Entry 5VJH (electron microscopy, 4.00 A resolution); this record covers chains A and F of the 7 polymer chains in the assembly.

== Chain A (and F) ==
Name: Heat shock protein 104
Source organism: Saccharomyces cerevisiae (strain ATCC 204508 / S288c)
Notes: chain F of this document is another copy of the same molecule, construct and numbering; everything in this record applies to it too
UniProtKB: P31539 (HS104_YEAST); residues 1-908 here = UniProt positions 1-908
Sequence (908 residues; row label = number of the first residue in the row):
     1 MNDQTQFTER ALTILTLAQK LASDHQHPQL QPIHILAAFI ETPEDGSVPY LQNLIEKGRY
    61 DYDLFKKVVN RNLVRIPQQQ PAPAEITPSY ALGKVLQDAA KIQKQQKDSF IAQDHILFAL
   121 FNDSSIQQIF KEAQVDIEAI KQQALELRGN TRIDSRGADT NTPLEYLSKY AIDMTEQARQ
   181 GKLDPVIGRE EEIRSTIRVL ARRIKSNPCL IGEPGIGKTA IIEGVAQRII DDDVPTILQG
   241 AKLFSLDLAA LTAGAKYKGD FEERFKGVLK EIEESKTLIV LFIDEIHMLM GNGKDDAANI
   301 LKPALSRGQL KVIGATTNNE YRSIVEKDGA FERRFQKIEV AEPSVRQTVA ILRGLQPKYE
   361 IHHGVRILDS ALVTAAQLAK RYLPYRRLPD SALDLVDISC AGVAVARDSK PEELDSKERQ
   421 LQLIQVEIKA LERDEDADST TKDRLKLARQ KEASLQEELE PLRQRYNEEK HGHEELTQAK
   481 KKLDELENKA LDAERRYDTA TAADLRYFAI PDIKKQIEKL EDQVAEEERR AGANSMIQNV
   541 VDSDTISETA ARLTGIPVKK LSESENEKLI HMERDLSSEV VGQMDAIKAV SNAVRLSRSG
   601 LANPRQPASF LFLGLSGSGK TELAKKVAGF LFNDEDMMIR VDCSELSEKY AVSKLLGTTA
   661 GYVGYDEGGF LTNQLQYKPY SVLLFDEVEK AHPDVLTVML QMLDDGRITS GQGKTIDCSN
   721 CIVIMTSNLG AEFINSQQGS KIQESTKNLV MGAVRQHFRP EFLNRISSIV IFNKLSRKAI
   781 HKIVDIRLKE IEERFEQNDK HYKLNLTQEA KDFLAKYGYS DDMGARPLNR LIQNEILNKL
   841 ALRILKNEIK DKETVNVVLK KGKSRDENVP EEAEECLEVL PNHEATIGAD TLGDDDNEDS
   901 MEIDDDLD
Not modelled in the structure: 1-164, 411-537, 860-873, 885-908 (chain F: 1-164, 411-537, 656-670, 860-873, 885-908)
Small-molecule neighbours:
  - ATP-gamma-S (AGS; phosphothiophosphoric acid-adenylate ester), molecule 1: D184, P185, V186, I187, P214, G215, I216, G217, K218, T219, A220, I351, L355, P389, L393
  - ATP-gamma-S (AGS), molecule 2: R307, A330, R333, R334
  - ATP-gamma-S (AGS), molecule 3: E579, V580, V581, S616, G617, S618, G619, K620, T621, E622, L775, I783, D822, M823, G824, A825, R826, N829
UniProt features mapped onto this chain:
  - region: D905 to D908 (Interaction surface for TPR repeats)
  - motif: N773 to K789 (Nuclear localization signal)
  - binding site (ATP): G212 to T219, G614 to T621
  - modified residue: M1 (N-acetylmethionine), S206 (Phosphoserine), S306 (Phosphoserine), T499 (Phosphothreonine), S535 (Phosphoserine)
  - cross-link (Glycyl lysine isopeptide (Lys-Gly)): K442 (interchain with G-Cter in ubiquitin), K620 (interchain with G-Cter in ubiquitin)
  - mutagenesis: D184 (D184A/D/F/N/L/Q/S: Confers resistance to prion-curing by guanidine; D184K/W/Y: Impairs prion propagation), G217 (G217S: Largely reduces ATP hydrolysis. Alters bud morphology and causes septin mislocalization; when associated with I-499; G217V: Completely abolishes ATP hydrolysis), K218 (K218T: Abolishes substrate binding. Unable to confer thermotolerance. Reduces ATP hydrolysis by 98%; when associated with T-315. Completely abolishes ATPase activity; when associated with T-620), Y257 (Y257A: Reduces thermotolerance 10-fold), E285 (E285Q: In HSP104(TRAP); completely abolishes ATP hydrolysis, but does not affect nucleotide binding, thus keeping HSP104 in an ATP-bound state; when associated with Q-687), A315 (A315T: Reduces ATP hydrolysis by 98%; when associated with T-218), T317 (T317A: Reduces rate of ATP hydrolysis at NBD1 nearly 10-fold. No effect on oligomerization), R334 (R334M: Reduces ATPase activity by 80%. Impairs oligomerization), R419 (R419M: Reduces ATPase activity by 80%), R444 (R444M: Reduces ATPase activity by 80%), L462 (L462R: Impairs prion propagation, but does not affect thermotolerance), R495 (R495M: Increases ATPase activity 3-fold), 18 further mutagenesis entries in UniProt
Reported in the primary citation:
  - binding site for FITC casein: Y257, K649, Y650, V663
  - self-association interface (contacts with another copy of this molecule): K258
  - binding site for ATP-gamma-S: R333, R334, R765, R826
  - mutagenesis - N728A (Kd 33nM): increased binding to ATP
  - mutagenesis - T317A (Kd > 2muM): unchanged binding to ATP
  - mutagenesis - T317A (Kd 1.4muM): decreased binding to ATPgammaS
  - mutagenesis - N728A (Kd 16-20nM): unchanged binding to ATPgammaS
  - mutagenesis - T317A (Kd 1.4muM): decreased binding to ATP-gamma-S
  - mutagenesis - N728A (Kd 16-20nM): unchanged binding to ATP-gamma-S

== Chain A / chain F interface ==
Contacting residue pairs (75; chain A residue first):
  K169(A) - D295(F)  salt bridge
  K169(A) - A298(F)
  Y170(A) - K294(F)  hydrogen bond (side chain-backbone)
  Y170(A) - D295(F)  hydrogen bond
  Q177(A) - S306(F)  hydrogen bond (side chain-backbone)
  D184(A) - R203(F)  salt bridge
  T219(A) - R333(F)  hydrogen bond
  E223(A) - R333(F)  salt bridge
  D247(A) - K302(F)  salt bridge
  A249(A) - K327(F)
  A249(A) - D328(F)
  A250(A) - K294(F)
  A250(A) - A297(F)  hydrophobic
  A253(A) - G293(F)
  A253(A) - K294(F)  hydrogen bond (backbone-backbone)
  G254(A) - K294(F)
  D260(A) - K294(F)  salt bridge
  R264(A) - K294(F)
  Y359(A) - R203(F)
  Y359(A) - I204(F)
  H362(A) - A201(F)  hydrogen bond (side chain-backbone)
  H362(A) - R202(F)  hydrogen bond (side chain-backbone)
  H362(A) - R203(F)
  H362(A) - I237(F)
  H363(A) - A201(F)
  H363(A) - R202(F)
  R386(A) - K205(F)
  D390(A) - K205(F)  salt bridge
  D394(A) - R202(F)  salt bridge
  D394(A) - K205(F)  salt bridge
  D397(A) - R202(F)  salt bridge
  D397(A) - R203(F)  hydrogen bond (side chain-backbone)
  D397(A) - I204(F)  hydrogen bond (side chain-backbone)
  I398(A) - R202(F)
  A401(A) - R198(F)
  A401(A) - A201(F)  hydrophobic
  A404(A) - P235(F)
  V405(A) - I197(F)  hydrophobic
  V405(A) - R198(F)
  V405(A) - P235(F)  hydrophobic
  D408(A) - V234(F)
  D408(A) - P235(F)
  D408(A) - T236(F)  hydrogen bond
  S409(A) - D233(F)
  R552(A) - R198(F)
  E645(A) - Q756(F)  hydrogen bond
  D666(A) - P693(F)
  G669(A) - R759(F)  hydrogen bond (backbone-side chain)
  F670(A) - R759(F)
  R794(A) - L601(F)
  R794(A) - N603(F)
  R794(A) - P604(F)
  F795(A) - L601(F)  hydrophobic
  E796(A) - P604(F)
  D799(A) - R346(F)  salt bridge
  K800(A) - S599(F)  hydrogen bond (side chain-backbone)
  K800(A) - G600(F)
  L837(A) - L596(F)
  L837(A) - L601(F)
  N838(A) - N592(F)
  N838(A) - L596(F)
  L840(A) - L601(F)  hydrophobic
  A841(A) - R595(F)
  A841(A) - L596(F)
  A841(A) - S599(F)
  A841(A) - L601(F)
  L842(A) - I570(F)
  L842(A) - R595(F)
  I844(A) - S599(F)
  L845(A) - N566(F)  hydrogen bond (backbone-side chain)
  L845(A) - L569(F)  hydrophobic
  L845(A) - I570(F)  hydrophobic
  L845(A) - R595(F)
  K846(A) - E567(F)  salt bridge
  K846(A) - I570(F)
Also at the interface, not in a pair above, chain A (53 interface residues in all): I172, K182, A255, K256, K358, G402, R407, R640, N834
Also at the interface, not in a pair above, chain F (46 interface residues in all): L289, M290, G291, R307, K311, R598, R605, P760

== In short ==
Chain A and chain F form an interface of 53 and 46 residues respectively, with 14 hydrogen bonds and 11 salt
bridges. Polar pairs include K169(A)-D295(F), D184(A)-R203(F) and E223(A)-R333(F). From the paper: a binding
site for FITC casein at Y257(A), K649(A) and Y650(A) among others; N728A of chain A increases binding to ATP.
Both chains are Heat shock protein 104 (Saccharomyces cerevisiae (strain ATCC 204508 / S288c)). Entry 5VJH
(Closed State CryoEM Reconstruction of Hsp104:ATPyS and FITC casein) was determined by electron microscopy
together with 5VY9, 5VY8 and 5VYA from the same study.
